PDB entry 7NCV | X-ray diffraction, 1.50 A resolution | chain A

[Chain A]
Protein: Glutaredoxin, CPYC type
Source organism: Chlamydomonas reinhardtii
UniProtKB: A8IYH1 (A8IYH1_CHLRE); residues 1-107 here = UniProt positions 1-107
Sequence (107 residues; each row starts with the number of its first residue):
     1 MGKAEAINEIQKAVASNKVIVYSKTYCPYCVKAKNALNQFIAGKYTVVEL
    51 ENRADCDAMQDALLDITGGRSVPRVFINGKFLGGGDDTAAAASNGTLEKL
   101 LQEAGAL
Modified residues: C56 (S-hydroxycysteine; CSO)
Metal / ion sites: Na+ site 1 near K44 (its only coordinating residue here); Na+ site 2 near E49 (its only coordinating residue here)
Reported in the primary citation:
  - binding site for acetate ion: G85, D86
  - post-translational modification sites: C56
  - catalytic residues: C27
  - mutagenesis - C27S: abolished catalytic activity on roGFP2
  - mutagenesis - C56S: unchanged catalytic activity on roGFP2
  - mutagenesis - C30S: increased catalytic activity on roGFP2
  - mutagenesis - C30S: abolished binding to Fe-S cluster
  - mutagenesis - P28G: unchanged catalytic activity
  - mutagenesis - P28G: decreased catalytic activity on GSSG
  - conformationally variable residues: C27
  - mutagenesis - P28G: unchanged binding to [2Fe-2S]2+ cluster
  - mutagenesis - P28G: decreased catalytic activity on oxidation rate

[Overview]
From the paper: the catalytic residue C27; C27S abolishes catalytic activity on roGFP2; 4 substitutions were
tested in all.
Chain A is Glutaredoxin, CPYC type (Chlamydomonas reinhardtii); the structure, Crystal structure of reduced
glutaredoxin 2 from Chlamydomonas reinhardtii, was determined by X-ray diffraction together with 7NCW from the
same study.
